1KC7 - chain A; structure by X-ray diffraction, 2.20 A resolution.

== Chain A ==
Molecule: pyruvate phosphate dikinase
Organism: Clostridium symbiosum
Notes: EC 2.7.9.1
UniProt: P22983 (PPDK_CLOSY); residues 2-874 here correspond to UniProt positions 1-873 (UniProt number = residue number - 1)
Sequence (873 residues; row label = number of the first residue in the row):
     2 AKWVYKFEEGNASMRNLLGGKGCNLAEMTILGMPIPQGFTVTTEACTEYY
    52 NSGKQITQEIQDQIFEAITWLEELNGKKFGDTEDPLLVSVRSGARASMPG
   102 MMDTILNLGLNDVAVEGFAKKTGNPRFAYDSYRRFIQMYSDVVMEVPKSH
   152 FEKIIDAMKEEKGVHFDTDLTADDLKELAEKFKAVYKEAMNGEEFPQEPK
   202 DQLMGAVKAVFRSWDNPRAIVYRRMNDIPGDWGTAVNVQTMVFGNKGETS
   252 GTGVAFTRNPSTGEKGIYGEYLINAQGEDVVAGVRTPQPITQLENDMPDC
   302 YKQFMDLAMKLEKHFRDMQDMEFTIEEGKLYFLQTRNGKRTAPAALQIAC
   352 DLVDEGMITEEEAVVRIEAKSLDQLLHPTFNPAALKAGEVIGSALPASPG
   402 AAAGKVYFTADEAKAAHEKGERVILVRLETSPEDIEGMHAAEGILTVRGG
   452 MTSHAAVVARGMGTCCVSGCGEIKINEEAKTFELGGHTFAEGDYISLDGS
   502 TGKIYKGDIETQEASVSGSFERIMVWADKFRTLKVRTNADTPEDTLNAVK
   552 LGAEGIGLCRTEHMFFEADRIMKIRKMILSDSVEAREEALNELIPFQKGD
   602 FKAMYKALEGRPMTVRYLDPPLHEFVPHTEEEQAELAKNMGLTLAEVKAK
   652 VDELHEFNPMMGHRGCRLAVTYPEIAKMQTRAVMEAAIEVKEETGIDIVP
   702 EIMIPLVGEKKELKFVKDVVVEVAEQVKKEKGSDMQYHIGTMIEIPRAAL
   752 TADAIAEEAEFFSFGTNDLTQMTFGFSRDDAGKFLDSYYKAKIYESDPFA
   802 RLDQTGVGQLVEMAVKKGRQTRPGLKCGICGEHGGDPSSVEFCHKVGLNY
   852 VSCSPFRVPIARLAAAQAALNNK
Unresolved in the structure: 874
Ion coordination: Mg2+: E745, D769 (together with phosphonopyruvate)
Residues lining bound ligands: phosphonopyruvate (PPR): L559, R561, R617, M743, E745, G766, T767, N768, D769, C831, G832
From the paper describing this entry:
  - Mg2+ coordination: E745, D769
  - Mg2+ coordination through a water molecule: D620
  - binding site for phosphonopyruvate: R561, R617, N768, D769, C831
  - catalytic residues: S764, C831 (proposed by the authors, not directly observed)
  - contacts within the chain: L559-C831 (hydrophobic contact), M743-C831 (hydrophobic contact), G558-S764 (water-mediated contact), S764-Y851 (water-mediated contact), S764-C831
  - conformationally variable residues (order/disorder transition): Y506 to D509
  - mutagenesis - R617K, D620N, E745Q, N768A: decreased catalytic activity
  - mutagenesis - D769A (500-fold): decreased catalytic activity on PEP
  - mutagenesis - R561K, C831A: abolished catalytic activity
  - catalytic residues: R561, R617, E745, N768, D769
  - catalytic residues: H455 (citing earlier work)
  - post-translational modification sites: H455 (citing earlier work)

== Summary ==
Ligands of chain A: phosphonopyruvate. E745 and D769 coordinate Mg2+. From the paper: catalytic residues S764,
C831 and R561 among others; R617K, D620N and E745Q, among others, reduce catalytic activity; 7 substitutions
were tested in all.
Chain A is pyruvate phosphate dikinase (Clostridium symbiosum); the structure, Pyruvate Phosphate Dikinase
with Bound Mg-phosphonopyruvate, was determined by X-ray diffraction together with 1KBL from the same study.
